PDB entry 1TFA | X-ray diffraction, 1.90 A resolution | chain A

== Chain A ==
Molecule: Protein (ovotransferrin)
From: Gallus gallus
Notes: fragment: n-terminal lobe
Reference sequence: P02789 (TRFE_CHICK); residues 4-332 here correspond to UniProt positions 23-351 (UniProt number = residue number + 19)
Amino-acid sequence (329 residues; row label = number of the first residue in the row):
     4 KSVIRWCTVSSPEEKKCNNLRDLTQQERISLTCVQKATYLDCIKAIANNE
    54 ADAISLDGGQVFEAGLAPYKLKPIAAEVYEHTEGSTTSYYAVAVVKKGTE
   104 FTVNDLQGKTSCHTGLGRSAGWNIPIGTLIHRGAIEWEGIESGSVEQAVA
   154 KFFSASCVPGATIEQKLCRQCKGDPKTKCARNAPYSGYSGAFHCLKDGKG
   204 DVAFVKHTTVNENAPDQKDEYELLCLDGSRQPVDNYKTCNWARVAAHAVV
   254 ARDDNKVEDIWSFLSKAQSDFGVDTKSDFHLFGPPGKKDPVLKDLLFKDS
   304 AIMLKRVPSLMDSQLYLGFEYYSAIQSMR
Sequence notes: conflict Val12 (Ile31 in P02789), Val64 (Ala83 in P02789), Ile133 (Leu152 in P02789)
UniProt features mapped onto this chain:
  - binding site (Fe(3+)): Asp60, Tyr92, Tyr191, His250
  - binding site (hydrogencarbonate): Thr117, Arg121, Ala123, Gly124
Cystine bridges: Cys10-Cys45, Cys20-Cys36, Cys115-Cys197, Cys160-Cys174, Cys171-Cys182, Cys228-Cys242

== Summary ==
From UniProt: 4 Fe3+-binding residues and 4 hydrogencarbonate-binding residues.
Chain A is Protein (ovotransferrin) (Gallus gallus); the structure, Ovotransferrin, N-terminal lobe, apo form,
was determined by X-ray diffraction, deposited together with 1NFT.
